Entry 8VKW (electron microscopy, 3.44 A resolution); this record covers chains A and D of the 34 polymer chains in the assembly.

# Chain A
Molecule: 23S ribosomal RNA
Source organism: Mycolicibacterium smegmatis MC2 155
Sequence (3120 nucleotides; numbered 1 to 3120; the number before each row is that of its first residue):
     1 UAAGUGUUUAAGGGCGCAUGGUGGAUGCCUUGGCACUGGGAGCCGAUGAA
    51 GGACGUAGGAGGCUGCGAUAAGCCUCGGGGAGCUGUCAACCGAGCGUUGA
   101 UCCGAGGAUGUCCGAAUGGGGAAACCCGGCACGAGUGAUGUCGUGUCACC
   151 AGGCGCUGAAUAUAUAGGCGUCUGGGGGGAACGCGGGGAAGUGAAACAUC
   201 UCAGUACCCGUAGGAAGAGAAAACAAAAUGUGAUUCCGUGAGUAGUGGCG
   251 AGCGAAAGCGGAGGAUGGCUAAACCGUAUGCAUGUGAUACCGGGUAGGGG
   301 UUGUGUGUGCGGGGUUGUGGGACCUAUCUUUCCGGCUCUACCUGGCUGGA
   351 GGGCAGUGAGAAAAUGUUGUGGUUAGCGGAAAUGGCUUGGGAUGGCCUGC
   401 CGUAGACGGUGAGAGCCCGGUACGUGAAAACCCGACGUCUGUCUUGAUGG
   451 UGUUCCCGAGUAGCAGCGGGCCCGUGGAAUCUGCUGUGAAUCUGCCGGGA
   501 CCACCCGGUAAGCCUGAAUACUUCCCAGUGACCGAUAGCGGAUUAGUACC
   551 GUGAGGGAAUGGUGAAAAGUACCCCGGGAGGGGAGUGAAAGAGUACCUGA
   601 AACCGUGCGCUUACAAUCCGUCAGAGCCCUCGACGUGUCGUGGGGUGAUG
   651 GCGUGCCUUUUGAAGAAUGAGCCUGCGAGUCAGGGACAUGUCGCGAGGUU
   701 AACCCGGGUGGGGUAGCCGCAGCGAAAGCGAGUCUGAAUAGGGCGUAUCC
   751 ACACAAGAGUGUGUGGUGUAGUGGUGUGUUCUGGACCCGAAGCGGAGUGA
   801 UCUACCCAUGGCCAGGGUGAAGCGCGGGUAAGACCGCGUGGAGGCCCGAA
   851 CCCACUUAGGUUGAAGACUGAGGGGAUGAGCUGUGGGUAGGGGUGAAAGG
   901 CCAAUCAAACUCCGUGAUAGCUGGUUCUCCCCGAAAUGCAUUUAGGUGCA
   951 GCGUCGCAUGUUUCUUGCCGGAGGUAGAGCUACUGGAUGGCCGAUGGGCC
  1001 CCACAGGGUUACUGACGUCAGCCAAACUCCGAAUGCCGGUAAGUCCAAGA
  1051 GUGCGGCAGUGAGACGGCGGGGGAUAAGCUCCGUGCGUCGAGAGGGAAAC
  1101 AGCCCAGAUCGCCGGCUAAGGCCCCUAAGCGUGUGCUAAGUGGAAAAGGA
  1151 UGUGCAGUCGCGAAGACAACCAGGAGGUUGGCUUAGAAGCAGCCACCCUU
  1201 GAAAGAGUGCGUAAUAGCUCACUGGUCAAGUGAUUGUGCGCCGAUAAUGU
  1251 AGCGGGGCUCAAGCACACCGCCGAAGCCGCGGCAGCCAACGUGUUGGCUG
  1301 GGUAGGGGAGCGUCCUGCAUCCGGUGAAGCCGCCGAGUGAUCGAGUGGUG
  1351 GAGGGUGUGGGAGUGAGAAUGCAGGCAUGAGUAGCGAUUAGGCAAGUGAG
  1401 AACCUUGCCCGCCGAAAGACCAAGGGUUCCUGGGCCAGGCCAGUCCGCCC
  1451 AGGGUGAGUCGGGACCUAAGGCGAGGCCGACAGGCGUAGUCGAUGGACAA
  1501 CGGGUUGAUAUUCCCGUACCCGUGUAUGUGCGUCCAUGAUGAAUCAGCGG
  1551 UACUAACCAUCCAAAACCACCGUGACCGCACCUUUCGGGGUGUGGCGUUG
  1601 GUGGGGCUGCAUGGGACCUUCGUUGGUAGUAGUCAAGCGAUGGGGUGACG
  1651 CAGGAAGGUAGCCGUACCGGUCAGUGGUAAUACCGGGGUAAGCCUGUAGG
  1701 GAGUCAGAUAGGUAAAUCCGUCUGGCAUAUAUCCUGAGAGGUGAUGCAUA
  1751 GCCGAGUGAGGCGAAUUCGGUGAUCCUAUGCUGCCGAGAAAAGCCUCUAG
  1801 CGAGGACAUACACGGCCCGUACCCCAAACCAACACAGGUGGUCAGGUAGA
  1851 GAAUACUAAGGCGUACGAGUGAACUAUGGUUAAGGAACUCGGCAAAAUGC
  1901 CCCCGUAACUUCGGGAGAAGGGGGACCCACAUGGCGUGUAAGCCUUUACG
  1951 GCCCAAGCGUGAGUGGGUGGCACAAACCAGUGAGAAGCGACUGUUUACUA
  2001 AAAACACAGGUCCGUGCGAAGUCGCAAGACGAUGUAUACGGACUGACGCC
  2051 UGCCCGGUGCUGGAAGGUUAAGAGGACCCGUUAACUCCCUUUGGGGGUGA
  2101 AGCGGAGAAUUUAAGCCCCAGUAAACGGCGGUGGUAACUAUAACCAUCCU
  2151 AAGGUAGCGAAAUUCCUUGUCGGGUAAGUUCCGACCUGCACGAAUGGCGU
  2201 AACGACUUCUCAACUGUCUCAACCAUAGACUCGGCGAAAUUGCACUACGA
  2251 GUAAAGAUGCUCGUUACGCGCGGCAGGACGAAAAGACCCCGGGACCUUCA
  2301 CUACAACUUGGUAUUGGUGCUCGAUACGGUUUGUGUAGGAUAGGUGGGAG
  2351 ACUGUGAAGCUCACACGCCAGUGUGGGUGGAGUCGUUGUUGAAAUACCAC
  2401 UCUGAUCGUAUUGGGCCUCUAACCUCGGACCGUAUAUCCGGUUCAGGGAC
  2451 AGUGCCUGGUGGGUAGUUUAACUGGGGCGGUUGCCUCCUAAAAUGUAACG
  2501 GAGGCGCCCAAAGGUUCCCUCAACCUGGACGGCAAUCAGGUGUUGAGUGU
  2551 AAGUGCACAAGGGAGCUUGACUGCGAGACGGACAUGUCGAGCAGGGACGA
  2601 AAGUCGGGACUAGUGAUCCGGCACCUCUGAGUGGAAGGGGUGUCGCUCAA
  2651 CGGAUAAAAGGUACCCCGGGGAUAACAGGCUGAUCUUCCCCAAGAGUCCA
  2701 UAUCGACGGGAUGGUUUGGCACCUCGAUGUCGGCUCGUCGCAUCCUGGGG
  2751 CUGGAGCAGGUCCCAAGGGUUGGGCUGUUCGCCCAUUAAAGCGGCACGCG
  2801 AGCUGGGUUUAGAACGUCGUGAGACAGUUCGGUCUCUAUCCGCCGCGCGC
  2851 GUCAGAAGCUUGAGGAAACCUGUCCCUAGUACGAGAGGACCGGGACGGAC
  2901 GAACCUCUGGUAUACCAGUUGUCCCACCAGGGGCACGGCUGGAUAGCCAC
  2951 GUUCGGACAGGAUAACCGCUGAAAGCAUCUAAGCGGGAAACCUCUUCCAA
  3001 GACCAGGCUUCUCACCCUCUAGGAGGGAUAAGGCCCCCCGCAGACCACGG
  3051 GAUUGAUAGACCAGACCUGGAAGCCUAGUAAUAGGUGCAGGGAACUGGCA
  3101 CUAACCGGCCGAAAACUUAC
Disordered / not traced: 1, 2329-2404

# Chain D
Protein: 50S ribosomal protein L3
Source organism: Mycolicibacterium smegmatis MC2 155
Reference sequence: A0QSD1 (RL3_MYCS2); residues 1-217 here = UniProt positions 1-217
Chain sequence (217 residues; each row starts with the number of its first residue):
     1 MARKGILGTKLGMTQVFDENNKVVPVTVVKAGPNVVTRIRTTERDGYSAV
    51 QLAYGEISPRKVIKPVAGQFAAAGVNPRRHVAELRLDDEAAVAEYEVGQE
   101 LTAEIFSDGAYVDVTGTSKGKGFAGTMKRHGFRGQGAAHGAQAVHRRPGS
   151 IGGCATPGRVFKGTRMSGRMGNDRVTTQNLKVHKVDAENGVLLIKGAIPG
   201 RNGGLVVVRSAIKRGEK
Disordered / not traced: 1, 216-217

# How chain A and chain D interact
Pairs across the interface (195):
  A858(A) - Gly140(D)  phosphate contact
  G859(A) - Gln142(D)  phosphate contact
  G859(A) - Ala143(D)  phosphate contact
  U861(A) - Gln142(D)  hydrogen bond to the base
  U1248(A) - Thr156(D)  hydrogen bond to the base
  U1248(A) - Arg159(D)  hydrogen bond to the base
  U1248(A) - Phe161(D)  sugar contact
  A1872(A) - Phe123(D)  hydrogen bond to the sugar
  A1873(A) - Phe123(D)  sugar contact
  A1873(A) - Gly125(D)  phosphate contact
  A1873(A) - Ser167(D)  sugar contact
  C1874(A) - Gly125(D)  phosphate contact
  C1874(A) - Arg146(D)  salt bridge to the phosphate
  C1874(A) - Arg147(D)  sugar contact
  U1875(A) - Ala143(D)  phosphate contact
  U1875(A) - Val144(D)  phosphate contact
  U1875(A) - His145(D)  hydrogen bond to the phosphate
  U1875(A) - Arg146(D)  hydrogen bond to the phosphate
  A1876(A) - His145(D)  salt bridge to the phosphate
  C1888(A) - His139(D)  hydrogen bond to the base
  U1889(A) - His139(D)  hydrogen bond to the sugar
  G1891(A) - His139(D)  hydrogen bond to the base
  C1893(A) - Ala138(D)  base contact
  C1893(A) - His139(D)  stacking on the base
  U2217(A) - Ala137(D)  phosphate contact
  U2217(A) - Ala138(D)  sugar contact
  U2217(A) - His139(D)  sugar contact
  C2218(A) - Gly136(D)  phosphate contact
  C2218(A) - Ala137(D)  hydrogen bond to the phosphate
  U2219(A) - Arg133(D)  salt bridge to the phosphate
  C2220(A) - Arg133(D)  salt bridge to the phosphate
  A2222(A) - Arg146(D)  salt bridge to the phosphate
  C2223(A) - Lys128(D)  salt bridge to the phosphate
  C2248(A) - Arg159(D)  hydrogen bond to the phosphate
  G2249(A) - Pro157(D)  phosphate contact
  G2249(A) - Arg159(D)  salt bridge to the phosphate
  G2272(A) - Phe123(D)  base contact
  G2273(A) - Met166(D)  hydrogen bond to the base
  G2273(A) - Ser167(D)  hydrogen bond to the sugar
  C2274(A) - Pro148(D)  phosphate contact
  C2274(A) - Ile151(D)  base contact
  A2275(A) - Arg147(D)  salt bridge to the phosphate
  A2275(A) - Pro148(D)  phosphate contact
  A2275(A) - Gly149(D)  sugar contact
  A2275(A) - Ile151(D)  phosphate contact
  G2276(A) - Ser150(D)  phosphate contact
  G2276(A) - Ile151(D)  hydrogen bond to the phosphate
  G2276(A) - Gly153(D)  sugar contact
  G2276(A) - Cys154(D)  sugar contact
  G2276(A) - Ala155(D)  hydrogen bond to the sugar
  G2276(A) - Gly158(D)  hydrogen bond to the base
  G2276(A) - Arg159(D)  base contact
  G2276(A) - Val160(D)  base contact
  G2277(A) - Cys154(D)  hydrogen bond to the phosphate
  G2277(A) - Ala155(D)  sugar contact
  U2735(A) - Arg133(D)  salt bridge to the phosphate
  U2735(A) - Pro148(D)  hydrogen bond to the sugar
  U2735(A) - Gly149(D)  base contact
  U2735(A) - Ser150(D)  hydrogen bond to the base
  C2736(A) - Phe132(D)  sugar contact
  C2736(A) - Arg133(D)  hydrogen bond to the phosphate
  C2736(A) - Pro148(D)  sugar contact
  C2736(A) - Ser150(D)  hydrogen bond to the base
  G2737(A) - Arg165(D)  salt bridge to the phosphate
  U2738(A) - Phe161(D)  sugar contact
  C2795(A) - Cys154(D)  phosphate contact
  C2795(A) - Thr156(D)  hydrogen bond to the sugar
  C2795(A) - Pro157(D)  sugar contact
  A2796(A) - Cys154(D)  hydrogen bond to the phosphate
  A2796(A) - Ala155(D)  base contact
  A2796(A) - Thr156(D)  hydrogen bond to the phosphate
  G2798(A) - Gly152(D)  hydrogen bond to the base
  G2798(A) - Gly153(D)  hydrogen bond to the sugar
  G2798(A) - Cys154(D)  hydrogen bond to the sugar
  C2799(A) - Ser150(D)  hydrogen bond to the base
  C2799(A) - Gly152(D)  sugar contact
  C2799(A) - Gly153(D)  sugar contact
  C2799(A) - Cys154(D)  sugar contact
  G2802(A) - Gln135(D)  base contact
  G2802(A) - Val144(D)  sugar contact
  G2802(A) - Arg147(D)  salt bridge to the phosphate
  G2802(A) - Gly149(D)  base contact
  G2802(A) - Ser150(D)  base contact
  C2803(A) - Gly140(D)  sugar contact
  C2803(A) - Ala141(D)  sugar contact
  C2803(A) - Gln142(D)  phosphate contact
  C2803(A) - Val144(D)  sugar contact
  U2804(A) - Gly140(D)  sugar contact
  U2804(A) - Gln142(D)  phosphate contact
  U2835(A) - Gln142(D)  phosphate contact
  G2842(A) - Ile151(D)  base contact
  G2842(A) - Arg159(D)  sugar contact
  G2842(A) - Val160(D)  hydrogen bond to the sugar
  C2843(A) - Val160(D)  sugar contact
  C2843(A) - Phe161(D)  sugar contact
  C2843(A) - Lys162(D)  phosphate contact
  C2843(A) - Gly163(D)  phosphate contact
  C2843(A) - Thr164(D)  sugar contact
  C2843(A) - Met166(D)  base contact
  C2844(A) - Arg129(D)  hydrogen bond to the sugar
  C2844(A) - Gly163(D)  hydrogen bond to the phosphate
  C2844(A) - Thr164(D)  sugar contact
  C2844(A) - Met166(D)  sugar contact
  C2844(A) - Ser167(D)  hydrogen bond to the sugar
  C2844(A) - Gly168(D)  sugar contact
  G2845(A) - Arg169(D)  sugar contact
  C2846(A) - Arg169(D)  sugar contact
  G2858(A) - Gln69(D)  sugar contact
  C2859(A) - Arg40(D)  hydrogen bond to the base
  C2859(A) - Gln51(D)  hydrogen bond to the sugar
  C2859(A) - Val81(D)  sugar contact
  C2859(A) - Glu83(D)  sugar contact
  U2860(A) - Tyr47(D)  hydrogen bond to the sugar
  U2860(A) - Ala82(D)  phosphate contact
  U2860(A) - Glu83(D)  hydrogen bond to the phosphate
  U2861(A) - Tyr47(D)  sugar contact
  U2861(A) - Glu83(D)  phosphate contact
  U2861(A) - Arg85(D)  hydrogen bond to the phosphate
  G2862(A) - Arg85(D)  salt bridge to the phosphate
  A2903(A) - Ser118(D)  hydrogen bond to the phosphate
  A2903(A) - Ala197(D)  base contact
  A2903(A) - Ile198(D)  sugar contact
  A2903(A) - Pro199(D)  sugar contact
  C2904(A) - Met13(D)  hydrogen bond to the sugar
  C2904(A) - Ser118(D)  hydrogen bond to the phosphate
  C2904(A) - Lys119(D)  hydrogen bond to the phosphate
  C2904(A) - Lys121(D)  salt bridge to the phosphate
  C2904(A) - Ala197(D)  sugar contact
  C2904(A) - Ile198(D)  sugar contact
  C2904(A) - Pro199(D)  sugar contact
  C2904(A) - Gly200(D)  hydrogen bond to the phosphate
  C2905(A) - Met13(D)  sugar contact
  C2905(A) - Lys119(D)  salt bridge to the phosphate
  U2906(A) - Met13(D)  sugar contact
  U2906(A) - Thr14(D)  hydrogen bond to the sugar
  U2906(A) - Gln15(D)  hydrogen bond to the sugar
  U2906(A) - Pro25(D)  base contact
  C2907(A) - Gln15(D)  hydrogen bond to the sugar
  C2947(A) - Lys119(D)  salt bridge to the phosphate
  C2947(A) - Lys128(D)  hydrogen bond to the sugar
  C2948(A) - Lys121(D)  phosphate contact
  C2948(A) - Lys128(D)  phosphate contact
  U2952(A) - Pro25(D)  sugar contact
  U2953(A) - Lys195(D)  phosphate contact
  U2953(A) - Gly196(D)  sugar contact
  C2954(A) - Gln178(D)  hydrogen bond to the sugar
  C2954(A) - Asn179(D)  sugar contact
  C2954(A) - Lys195(D)  salt bridge to the phosphate
  G2955(A) - Asn179(D)  phosphate contact
  G2955(A) - Lys213(D)  phosphate contact
  G2956(A) - Lys213(D)  phosphate contact
  A2957(A) - Lys213(D)  base contact
  U2995(A) - Gln178(D)  hydrogen bond to the sugar
  U2995(A) - Ile212(D)  phosphate contact
  U2996(A) - Thr176(D)  hydrogen bond to the phosphate
  U2996(A) - Gln178(D)  sugar contact
  C2997(A) - Arg174(D)  salt bridge to the phosphate
  C2997(A) - Thr176(D)  hydrogen bond to the phosphate
  C2998(A) - Arg174(D)  phosphate contact
  G3007(A) - Arg40(D)  base contact
  C3008(A) - Arg38(D)  hydrogen bond to the sugar
  C3008(A) - Arg40(D)  hydrogen bond to the base
  C3008(A) - Arg44(D)  sugar contact
  C3008(A) - Asp45(D)  sugar contact
  U3009(A) - Arg38(D)  hydrogen bond to the sugar
  U3009(A) - Arg44(D)  salt bridge to the phosphate
  U3010(A) - Lys64(D)  sugar contact
  U3010(A) - Pro65(D)  hydrogen bond to the sugar
  U3010(A) - Gly68(D)  sugar contact
  U3010(A) - Gln69(D)  sugar contact
  C3011(A) - Lys64(D)  sugar contact
  C3011(A) - Pro65(D)  sugar contact
  A3031(A) - Lys64(D)  phosphate contact
  A3031(A) - Pro65(D)  sugar contact
  G3032(A) - Ile63(D)  sugar contact
  G3032(A) - Lys64(D)  hydrogen bond to the phosphate
  G3033(A) - Ile63(D)  phosphate contact
  C3041(A) - Lys119(D)  hydrogen bond to the base
  C3041(A) - Arg201(D)  sugar contact
  A3042(A) - Gly120(D)  phosphate contact
  A3042(A) - Asn172(D)  hydrogen bond to the phosphate
  A3042(A) - Arg201(D)  salt bridge to the phosphate
  G3043(A) - Gly120(D)  phosphate contact
  G3043(A) - Lys121(D)  hydrogen bond to the phosphate
  G3043(A) - Gly122(D)  hydrogen bond to the phosphate
  G3043(A) - Arg169(D)  sugar contact
  G3043(A) - Asn172(D)  hydrogen bond to the phosphate
  A3044(A) - Gly122(D)  phosphate contact
  A3044(A) - Phe123(D)  hydrogen bond to the phosphate
  C3046(A) - Arg169(D)  base contact
  G3051(A) - Lys61(D)  phosphate contact
  A3052(A) - Arg60(D)  salt bridge to the phosphate
  A3052(A) - Lys61(D)  salt bridge to the phosphate
  U3054(A) - Arg60(D)  base contact
  G3055(A) - Arg60(D)  salt bridge to the phosphate
Other interface residues (no listed pair), chain A (95 interface residues in all): A1894, A2221, G2256, C2734, G2847, A2857, A2902, G2946, U3012, A3047, G3049, G3050
Other interface residues (no listed pair), chain D (95 interface residues in all): Lys10, Ile57, Val62, Val66, Ala72, Arg79, His80, Thr115, Ala124, Thr126, Met127, Gly134, Met170, Val175

# Summary
The chain A/chain D interface involves 95 residues from each chain, with 61 hydrogen bonds, 22 salt bridges
and 1 aromatic stacking contact. Polar contacts include U861(A)-Gln142(D), U1248(A)-Thr156(D) and
U1248(A)-Arg159(D).
Here chain A is 23S ribosomal RNA and chain D is 50S ribosomal protein L3, both from Mycolicibacterium
smegmatis MC2 155. Entry 8VKW (Structure of Mycobacterium smegmatis 50S ribosomal subunit bound to
delNTE-HflX) was determined by electron microscopy, deposited together with 8VIO, 8VK0, 8VK7, 8VKI, 8VPK,
8VR4, 8VR8 and 8VRL.
